4RKU - chains B and G of the 17 polymer chains in the assembly; structure by X-ray diffraction, 3.00 A resolution.

# Chain B
Name: Photosystem I P700 chlorophyll a apoprotein A2
Organism: Pisum sativum
Notes: EC 1.97.1.12
UniProtKB: P05311 (PSAB_PEA); residues 3-733 here = UniProt positions 3-733
Amino-acid sequence (731 residues; row label = number of the first residue in the row):
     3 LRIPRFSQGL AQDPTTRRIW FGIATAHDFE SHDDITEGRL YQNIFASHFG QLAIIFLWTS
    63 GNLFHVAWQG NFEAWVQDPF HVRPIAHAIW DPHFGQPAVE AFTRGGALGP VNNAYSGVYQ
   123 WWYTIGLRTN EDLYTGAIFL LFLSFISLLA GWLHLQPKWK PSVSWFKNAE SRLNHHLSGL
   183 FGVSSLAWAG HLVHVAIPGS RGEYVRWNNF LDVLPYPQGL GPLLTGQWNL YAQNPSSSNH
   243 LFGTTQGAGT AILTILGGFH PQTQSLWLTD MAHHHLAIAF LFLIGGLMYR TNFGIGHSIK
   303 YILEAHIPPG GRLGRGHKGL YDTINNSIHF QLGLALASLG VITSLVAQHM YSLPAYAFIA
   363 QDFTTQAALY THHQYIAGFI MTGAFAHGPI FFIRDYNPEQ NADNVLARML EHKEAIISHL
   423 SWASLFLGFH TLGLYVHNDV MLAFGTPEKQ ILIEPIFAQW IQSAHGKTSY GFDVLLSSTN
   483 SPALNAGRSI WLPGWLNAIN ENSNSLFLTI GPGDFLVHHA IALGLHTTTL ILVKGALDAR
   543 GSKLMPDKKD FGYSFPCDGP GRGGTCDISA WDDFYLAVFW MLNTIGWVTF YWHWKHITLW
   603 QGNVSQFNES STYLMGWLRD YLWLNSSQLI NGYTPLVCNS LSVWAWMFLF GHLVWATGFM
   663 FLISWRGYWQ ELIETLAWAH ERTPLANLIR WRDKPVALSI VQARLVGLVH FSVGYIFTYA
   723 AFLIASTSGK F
Sequence notes: conflict Leu12 (Ile in P05311), Met273 (Val in P05311), Ser471 (Thr in P05311), Val476 (Ile in P05311), Leu477 (Pro in P05311), Ser483 (Gly in P05311), Ser491 (Asn in P05311), Gln603 (Arg in P05311), Tyr635 (Ile in P05311)
Ion coordination: chlorophyll a Mg site 1 near Gln53 (its only coordinating residue here); chlorophyll a Mg site 2 near Asp93 (its only coordinating residue here)
Ligand contacts:
  - beta-carotene (BCR), molecule 1: Ile21, Ile25, Ile691
  - beta-carotene (BCR), molecule 2: Leu54, Ile57, Phe58, Leu182, Ser186
  - beta-carotene (BCR), molecule 3: Thr61, Leu65, Trp123, Trp124, Ile127, Leu129, Gly138, Phe141, Leu142, Leu145, Trp209, Leu213
  - beta-carotene (BCR), molecule 4: Leu188, Leu222, Leu225, Phe282, Leu285, Ile286, Leu289, Ile297
  - beta-carotene (BCR), molecule 5: Phe332, Gly335, Leu336, Ala339, Ala386, Phe387, Gly390, Phe393, Phe394, Ala538
  - beta-carotene (BCR), molecule 6: Met411, Val535, Leu539
  - beta-carotene (BCR), molecule 7: Phe431, Leu434, Gly435, Val438
  - beta-carotene (BCR), molecule 8: Trp648, Met649, Phe652, Trp671, Leu678, Phe719
  - beta-carotene (BCR), molecule 9: Thr685, Pro686, Leu687
  - chlorophyll a isomer (CL0): Leu620, Leu624, Trp625
  - chlorophyll a (CLA), molecule 1: Phe8, Gly24, Ile25, Ala28, His29, Phe31, His34, Ser49, Gly52, Gln53, Ile56
  - chlorophyll a (CLA), molecule 2: Thr18, Ile21, Trp22, Ile675, Leu678, Ala679, His682, Ile691, Arg692, Trp693, Arg694, Asp695, Pro697, Val698
  - chlorophyll a (CLA), molecule 3: Trp22, Phe652, Leu655, Val656, Thr659, Met662, Phe663, Leu700, Val708, Val711, His712
  - chlorophyll a (CLA), molecule 4: Ile25, Ala26, Thr27, Ala28, His29, Asp30, His331, Leu334, Leu338, Phe381, Ile382, Thr384, Gly385, Ala388, His389, Ile392, Arg396, Tyr555, Trp573, Phe576, Val711, Val715, Phe719
  - chlorophyll a (CLA), molecule 5: His29, Phe31, Tyr43, Ile46, Ser49, His50, Gln53, Leu54, Ile57, Phe168, Arg174, His178, Leu182, Phe183, Ile330, His331, Gln333, Leu334, Ala337, Leu338, Leu341
  - chlorophyll a (CLA), molecule 6: His29, Gln53, Ile56, Ile57, Trp60, Leu341, Ile378, Phe381
  - chlorophyll a (CLA), molecule 7: Phe47, Phe51, Ile148, Leu151, Ala152, Leu155, His156, Lys160, Trp161, Pro163, Trp167
  - chlorophyll a (CLA), molecule 8: Phe47, His50, Leu54, Trp123, Trp167, Phe168, Ser173, Arg174, His177, His178, Gly181, Leu182, Phe183, Ile344
  - chlorophyll a (CLA), molecule 9: Leu54, Phe58, Ile127, Gly128, Leu129, Asp134, Thr137, Gly138, Phe141, Leu145, Ile148, Ser149, Ser186, Ala189, Trp190, Gly192, His193, His196, Val197, Val207, Arg208, Trp209, Phe212
  - chlorophyll a (CLA), molecule 10: Ile56, Trp60, Asn64, His67, Val68, Ala88, His89, Asn114, Asn115, Ala116, Tyr117, Ser118, Val120, Val645, Trp646, Met649, Phe719
  - chlorophyll a (CLA), molecule 11: Ile57, Trp60, Thr61, Ser118, Gly119, Val120, Trp123, Val185, Ser186, Ala189, Leu341, Ile344, Thr345, Val348, Met352, Tyr358, Leu371, His374, His375, Ile378, Ile382
  - chlorophyll a (CLA), molecule 12: Leu59, Trp60, Ser62, Gly63, Phe66, His67, Trp70, Gln71, His89, Ala90, Trp92, Leu143
  - chlorophyll a (CLA), molecule 13: Trp60, Asn64, Tyr117, Ser118, Val120, Ala370, Leu371, Thr373, His374, Tyr377, Ile378, Phe381, Met649, Ile718, Phe719, Tyr721, Ala722, Leu725, Ile726
  - chlorophyll a (CLA), molecule 14: His89, Ala90, Ile91, Trp92, Asp93, Pro94, His95, Phe96, Phe104, Asn114, Ser644, Val645, Trp648
  - chlorophyll a (CLA), molecule 15: Trp123, Thr126, Ile127, Leu182, Phe183, Ser186, Ser187, Trp190, Met273, His276, His277, Ile280, Phe284, Ile344, Leu347, Val348, His351, Met352, Ala357, Tyr358
  - chlorophyll a (CLA), molecule 16: Trp167, Asn170, Ser173, His177, Thr293, Asn294, Phe295
  - chlorophyll a (CLA), molecule 17: Ala171, Arg174, Leu175, His178, Leu179, Phe183, Ile301, Leu305, Tyr323, Ile326, Asn327, Leu336, Ala337, Ser340, Leu341, Ile344
  - chlorophyll a (CLA), molecule 18: Leu175, Leu179, Phe183, Leu283, Phe284, Met290, Tyr291, Ile301, Ile304, Leu305
  - chlorophyll a (CLA), molecule 19: Asn176, His177, Ser180, Gly181, Val185, Leu285, Leu289, Thr293, Phe295, Ile297
  - chlorophyll a (CLA), molecule 20: Leu188, Ala189, Ala191, Gly192, Val195, His196, Phe212, Leu213, Val215, Leu216, Pro217, Tyr218, Gln220, Gly221, Leu222, Ile254, Leu255, Leu278
  - chlorophyll a (CLA), molecule 21: Leu225, Trp230, Asn231, Tyr233, Ala234, Leu255, Ile257, His275, Leu278, Ala279, Phe282, Leu283, Ile286
  - chlorophyll a (CLA), molecule 22: Thr256, Ile257, Gly259, Leu268, Asp272, Met273, His275, His276, Ala279, Ile280, Leu283, His351, Leu355, Trp493, Trp497
  - chlorophyll a (CLA), molecule 23: Ile286, Gly287, Leu289, Met290, Ile297, Gly298, His299
  - chlorophyll a (CLA), molecule 24: Met290, His299, Tyr303, Ile304, Ala307, His308
  - chlorophyll a (CLA), molecule 25: Ile304, Leu305, His308, Leu315, His319, Leu322, Ile326, Phe332, Val407, Leu408, Met411
  - chlorophyll a (CLA), molecule 26: Ala307, His308, Ile309, Pro310, Pro311, Arg314, Leu315
  - chlorophyll a (CLA), molecule 27: Arg314, Leu315, Val407, Arg410, Met411, Glu413, His414, Ala417, Ile418, His421
  - chlorophyll a (CLA), molecule 28: Leu336, Ala339, Ser340, Val343, Leu347, Gln350, His351, Tyr353, Ser354, Leu355, Phe509
  - chlorophyll a (CLA), molecule 29: Val343, Ser346, Leu347, Gln350, Gln376, Gly380, Met383, Phe387, Leu527, Thr530, Thr531, Leu534, Met583, Thr586, Ile587
  - chlorophyll a (CLA), molecule 30: Gln350, Tyr353, Tyr372, Phe459, Ala460, Trp462, Ile463, Gln464, Phe509, Leu510, Ile512, His520, Ile523, Leu527, Val590, Tyr593, Trp594, Lys597, His598
  - chlorophyll a (CLA), molecule 31: Ala417, His421, Trp424
  - chlorophyll a (CLA), molecule 32: Ile418, His421, Leu422, Trp424, Ala524, Leu527, His528, Thr531
  - chlorophyll a (CLA), molecule 33: Ser420, His421, Ser423, Trp424, Leu427, Phe431
  - chlorophyll a (CLA), molecule 34: Ser423, Ser426, Leu427, Gly430, Phe431, Leu434, Leu525, Thr529, Leu532, Ile533, Leu578, Phe581, Trp582
  - chlorophyll a (CLA), molecule 35: Trp424, Leu427, Phe428, Phe431, His432
  - chlorophyll a (CLA), molecule 36: Phe428, Leu429, Ile455, Glu456, Pro457, Ile458, Phe459, Ala460, Asp516, Phe517, His520, His521, Ala524, His528
  - chlorophyll a (CLA), molecule 37: Phe431, Gly435, Leu436, Val438, His439, Val442, Phe446, Lys451, Ile453
  - chlorophyll a (CLA), molecule 38: Thr433, Leu434, Tyr437, Val519, Ala522, Leu525, Asn585, Trp589, Phe592, Leu616, Trp619, Leu620, Leu624, Ser628, Ile632, Phe650, His654, Trp657, Tyr717, Thr720, Tyr721, Phe724
  - chlorophyll a (CLA), molecule 39: Leu434, Val438, Asp441, Leu525, Phe581, Trp582, Asn585, Trp589, Leu616, Leu620, Trp657, Phe713
  - chlorophyll a (CLA), molecule 40: Ile458, Phe459, Trp462, Phe474
  - chlorophyll a (CLA), molecule 41: Trp462, Ile463, Ala466, His467, Leu477, Leu478, Ala485, Trp493, Trp497, Phe509
  - chlorophyll a (CLA), molecule 42: Trp648, Leu651, Phe652, His654, Leu655, Trp657, Ala658
  - chlorophyll a (CLA), molecule 43: Leu655, Ala658, Thr659, Phe661, Met662, Ile665, Tyr670, Trp671, Leu674
  - chlorophyll a (CLA), molecule 44: Leu678, Ala681, His682, Thr685, Ala688, Ile691
  - chlorophyll a (CLA), molecule 45: Trp680, Ala681, Arg684, Thr685, Pro686
  - phylloquinone (PQN): Trp22, Met662, Phe663, Ser666, Trp667, Arg668, Trp671, Ile675, Ala699, Leu700, Ser701, Ala705
  - 4Fe-4S cluster (SF4): Cys559, Gly561, Pro562, Cys568, Trp667, Ile702
Swiss-Prot annotation at these positions:
  - binding site ([4Fe-4S] cluster): Cys559, Cys568
  - binding site (chlorophyll a): His654, Met662, Tyr670
  - binding site (phylloquinone): Trp671

# Chain G
Name: Photosystem I reaction center subunit V, chloroplastic
Organism: Pisum sativum
Amino-acid sequence (84 residues; row label = number of the first residue in the row):
    60 PSLVISLSTG LSLFLGRFVF FNFQRENVAK QVPEQNGKGT HFDAGDERAK EYAGLLKSAA
   120 AIVDVLAWGS IGHIVAYYLA LTTS
Ligand contacts:
  - beta-carotene (BCR), molecule 1: Thr68, Leu72, Val124, Leu125, Gly128, Ser129, His132, Ile133, Tyr136
  - beta-carotene (BCR), molecule 2: Gln83, Ala126, Trp127, Ser129, Ile133
  - chlorophyll a (CLA), molecule 1: Ser61, Ile64, Ser65, Leu66, Thr68, Gly69, Leu70, Leu125, His132, Tyr136
  - chlorophyll a (CLA), molecule 2: Leu72, Arg76, Phe77, Gly113, Leu114, Leu115, Lys116, Ser117, Ile121, Val124
  - chlorophyll a (CLA), molecule 3: Phe79, Phe82, Gln83, Asn86, Val87, Gln90, Trp127
  - chlorophyll a (CLA), molecule 4: Phe82, Asn86, Gln90
  - chlorophyll a (CLA), molecule 5: Val122, Leu125, Ala126, Ser129
  - chlorophyll a (CLA), molecule 6: Ile133, Tyr137, Leu140

# Chain B / chain G interface
Residue-residue contacts (36; chain B residue first):
  Ser166(B) with Asp102(G), hydrogen bond (side chain-backbone); Ala103(G), hydrogen bond (side chain-backbone)
  Trp167(B) with Ala103(G)
  Lys169(B) with Glu93(G)
  Asn170(B) with Glu93(G), hydrogen bond
  Glu172(B) with Glu93(G)
  Leu225(B) with Tyr136(G)
  Leu226(B) with Tyr136(G), hydrogen bond (backbone-side chain)
  Gly228(B) with Tyr136(G); Ala139(G); Leu140(G), hydrogen bond (backbone-backbone)
  Gln229(B) with Ser143(G)
  Trp230(B) with Tyr136(G), hydrophobic; Leu140(G), hydrophobic; Ser143(G)
  Asn231(B) with Ser143(G)
  Arg292(B) with Val87(G); Val91(G); Pro92(G); Arg107(G)
  Asn294(B) with Asp105(G); Glu106(G), hydrogen bond (side chain-backbone); Arg107(G); Ala108(G)
  Phe295(B) with Val122(G)
  Ile297(B) with Val122(G), hydrophobic; Ala126(G), hydrophobic
  His299(B) with Gln90(G), hydrogen bond
  Ser300(B) with Gln90(G)
  Lys302(B) with Gln94(G)
  Tyr303(B) with Lys89(G), hydrogen bond (side chain-backbone); Gln90(G)
  Ile304(B) with Gln90(G)
  Tyr323(B) with Gln94(G)
  Asp324(B) with Asn95(G)
  Asn328(B) with Asn95(G)
Also at the interface, not in a pair above, chain B (28 interface residues in all): Ser164, Thr227, Ile286, Gly296, Gly298
Also at the interface, not in a pair above, chain G (25 interface residues in all): Gln83, Gly96, Thr99, Phe101, Ile133

# Overview
28 residues of chain B face 25 of chain G across their interface; the contacts include 8 hydrogen bonds. Among
the polar pairs are Ser166(B)-Asp102(G), Ser166(B)-Ala103(G) and Asn170(B)-Glu93(G). One beta-carotene
molecule and 4 chlorophyll a molecules are bound between chain B and chain G.
Chain B is Photosystem I P700 chlorophyll a apoprotein A2 and chain G is Photosystem I reaction center subunit
V, chloroplastic, both from Pisum sativum; the structure, Crystal structure of plant Photosystem I at 3
Angstrom resolution, was determined by X-ray diffraction.
